9BIF - chains L and B of the 6 polymer chains in the assembly; structure by X-ray diffraction, 3.09 A resolution.

[Chain L]
Protein: VH-VL domain of B11 Fab
Source organism: Homo sapiens
Notes: antibody fragment or engineered binder
Amino-acid sequence (215 residues; row label = number of the first residue in the row):
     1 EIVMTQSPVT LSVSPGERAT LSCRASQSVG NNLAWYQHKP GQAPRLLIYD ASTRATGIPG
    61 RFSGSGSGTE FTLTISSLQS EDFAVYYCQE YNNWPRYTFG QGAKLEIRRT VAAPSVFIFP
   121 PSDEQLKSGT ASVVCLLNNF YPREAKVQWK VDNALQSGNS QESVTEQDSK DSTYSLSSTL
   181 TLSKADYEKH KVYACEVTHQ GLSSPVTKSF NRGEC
Not modelled in the structure: 215
Disulfides: C23-C88, C135-C195
Bound ions: praseodymium ion near N32 (its only coordinating residue here)

[Chain B]
Protein: Outer surface protein C
Source organism: Borreliella burgdorferi B31
UniProtKB: Q07337 (OSPC_BORBU); residues 38-201 here = UniProt positions 38-201
Amino-acid sequence (164 residues; each row starts with the number of its first residue):
    38 KGPNLTEISK KITDSNAVLL AVKEVEALLS SIDEIAAKAI GKKIHQNNGL DTENNHNGSL
    98 LAGAYAISTL IKQKLDGLKN EGLKEKIDAA KKCSETFTNK LKEKHTDLGK EGVTDADAKE
   158 AILKTNGTKT KGAEELGKLF ESVEVLSKAA KEMLANSVKE LTSP
Not modelled in the structure: 38-44
Swiss-Prot annotation at these positions:
  - natural variant: D51 (D51E: In strain: 2591), L56 (L56V: In strain: 2591), A64 to S67 (sequence variant, change not given here; In strain: 2591), I72 to H93 (sequence variant, change not given here; In strain: 2591), A103 (A103V: In strain: 2591), K109 to Q110 (sequence variant, change not given here; In strain: 2591), E118 to G119 (sequence variant, change not given here; In strain: 2591), D125 to A126 (sequence variant, change not given here; In strain: 2591), S131 to T133 (sequence variant, change not given here; In strain: 2591), N136 (N136D: In strain: 2591), E140 to D144 (sequence variant, change not given here; In strain: 2591), K147 to V150 (sequence variant, change not given here; In strain: 2591), 5 further natural variant entries in UniProt
  - mutagenesis: K60 (K60Y: Wild-type virulence in mice, no antibody response in mice, decreased heart colonization-), E61 to E63 (Bacteria are non-infectious in mice, no antibody response in mice, increased affinity for human plasminogen), E61 (E61Q: Bacteria are non-infectious in mice, no antibody response in mice), E63 (E63Q: Wild-type virulence in mice, no antibody response in mice, colonizes organs like wild-type)
From the paper describing this entry:
  - specificity-determining residues: K161, F177

[Interface between chain L and chain B]
Pairs across the interface (4):
  N31(L) - K196(B)  hydrogen bond
  W94(L) - K185(B)
  W94(L) - K188(B)
  P95(L) - K185(B)
Also at the interface, not in a pair above, chain L (5 interface residues in all): D50, T53
Also at the interface, not in a pair above, chain B (4 interface residues in all): T199

[In short]
5 residues of chain L and 4 residues of chain B are in contact; the contacts include 1 hydrogen bond. Its one
hydrogen-bonded contact is N31(L)-K196(B). Curated annotation (UniProt) lists 4 mutagenesis sites on chain B.
From the paper: specificity determinants K161(B) and F177(B).
Chain L is VH-VL domain of B11 Fab (Homo sapiens) and chain B is Outer surface protein C (Borreliella
burgdorferi B31); the structure, Fab B11-OspCA complex, was determined by X-ray diffraction.
